Entry 8FYU (X-ray diffraction, 1.85 A resolution); this record covers chains B and E.

== Chain B ==
Name: E3 ubiquitin-protein ligase CHIP
Source organism: Homo sapiens
Notes: EC 2.3.2.27
Reference sequence: Q9UNE7 (CHIP_HUMAN); residues 23-150 here correspond to UniProt positions 22-149 (UniProt number = residue number - 1)
Chain sequence (128 residues; row label = number of the first residue in the row):
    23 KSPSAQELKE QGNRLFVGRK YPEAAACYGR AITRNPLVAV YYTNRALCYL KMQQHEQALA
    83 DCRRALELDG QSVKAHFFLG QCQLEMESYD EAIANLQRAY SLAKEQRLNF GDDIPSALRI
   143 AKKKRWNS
Swiss-Prot annotation at these positions:
  - modified residue (Phosphoserine): Ser24, Ser26, Ser150
  - cross-link: Lys23 (Glycyl lysine isopeptide (Lys-Gly) (interchain with G-Cter in ubiquitin))
What the authors report for this chain:
  - mutagenesis - F132A: decreased stability
  - mutagenesis - F132A: decreased binding to Ace-ser-ser-thr-gly-ser-ile-asp-met-val-asp (chain E)
  - mutagenesis - F132A: decreased catalytic activity
  - mutagenesis - D135A: unchanged binding to WT tauC3
  - mutagenesis - D135A: increased binding to tauC3 S416E peptide
  - mutagenesis - D135A (K_i_ 1.84 +/- 0.23 uM): increased binding to phosphorylated tauC3 peptide
  - mutagenesis - D135A: increased catalytic activity on tauC3 S416E
  - mutagenesis - D135A: decreased catalytic activity on autoubiquitination
  - mutagenesis - D135A: increased catalytic activity on WT tauC3

== Chain E ==
Name: Ace-ser-ser-thr-gly-ser-ile-asp-met-val-asp
Chain sequence (10 residues; each row starts with the number of its first residue):
   633 SSTGSIDMVD

== Interface between chain B and chain E ==
Contacting residue pairs (26; chain B residue first):
  Lys31(B) - Asp642(E)  hydrogen bond (side chain-backbone)
  Asn35(B) - Val641(E)
  Asn35(B) - Asp642(E)  hydrogen bond (side chain-backbone)
  Phe38(B) - Val641(E)  hydrophobic
  Tyr50(B) - Val641(E)
  Val62(B) - Asp642(E)
  Asn66(B) - Val641(E)
  Asn66(B) - Asp642(E)  hydrogen bond (side chain-backbone)
  Leu69(B) - Asp639(E)
  Leu69(B) - Met640(E)
  Leu69(B) - Val641(E)
  Lys73(B) - Asp639(E)  salt bridge
  Lys96(B) - Ile638(E)
  Lys96(B) - Met640(E)  hydrogen bond (side chain-backbone)
  Lys96(B) - Val641(E)
  Lys96(B) - Asp642(E)  salt bridge
  Phe99(B) - Ile638(E)  hydrophobic
  Phe100(B) - Ile638(E)
  Phe100(B) - Met640(E)
  Asn131(B) - Thr635(E)
  Phe132(B) - Thr635(E)
  Phe132(B) - Gly636(E)
  Phe132(B) - Ile638(E)  hydrophobic
  Gly133(B) - Thr635(E)  hydrogen bond (backbone-side chain)
  Asp135(B) - Ser637(E)  hydrogen bond
  Asp135(B) - Ile638(E)  hydrogen bond (side chain-backbone)
Other interface residues (no listed pair), chain B (18 interface residues in all): Val39, Val95, Ile136
The authors on this interface:
  - interface residues, chain B: Lys73(B)

== In short ==
18 residues of chain B face 8 of chain E across their interface, with 7 hydrogen bonds and 2 salt bridges.
Polar contacts include Lys73(B)-Asp639(E), Lys96(B)-Asp642(E) and Lys31(B)-Asp642(E). From the paper: F132A of
chain B reduces stability; the interface residue Lys73(B).
Here chain B is E3 ubiquitin-protein ligase CHIP (Homo sapiens) and chain E is
Ace-ser-ser-thr-gly-ser-ile-asp-met-val-asp. Entry 8FYU (Crystal structure of the human CHIP-TPR domain in
complex with a 10mer acetylated tau peptide) was determined by X-ray diffraction.
